Entry 4U1H (X-ray diffraction, 1.59 A resolution); this record covers chains A and C of the 3 polymer chains in the assembly.

Chain A:
Molecule: HLA class I histocompatibility antigen, B-7 alpha chain
From: Homo sapiens
Reference sequence: P01889 (1B07_HUMAN); residues 1-276 here correspond to UniProt positions 25-300 (UniProt number = residue number + 24)
Amino-acid sequence (277 residues; each row starts with the number of its first residue; numbering starts at 0):
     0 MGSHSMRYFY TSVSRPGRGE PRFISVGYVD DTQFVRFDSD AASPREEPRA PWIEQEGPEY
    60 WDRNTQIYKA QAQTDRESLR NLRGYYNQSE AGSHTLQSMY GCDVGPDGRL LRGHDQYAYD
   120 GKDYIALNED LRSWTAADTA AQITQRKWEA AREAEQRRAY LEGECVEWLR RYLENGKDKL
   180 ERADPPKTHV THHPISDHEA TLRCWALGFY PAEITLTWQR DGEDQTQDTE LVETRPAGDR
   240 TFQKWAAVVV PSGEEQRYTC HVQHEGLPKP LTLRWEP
Cystine bridges: Cys-101/Cys-164, Cys-203/Cys-259
Differences from the reference sequence: initiating methionine (0)
UniProt features mapped onto this chain:
  - region: Glu-275, Pro-276 (Connecting peptide)
  - motif: Ser-77 to Gly-83 (Bw6 motif)
  - binding site (a peptide antigen): Asn-63, Tyr-84, Thr-143, Lys-146, Glu-152, Tyr-159, Tyr-171
  - glycosylation: Asn-86 (N-linked (GlcNAc...) asparagine)

Chain C:
Molecule: GAG protein
Reference sequence: Q70A36 (Q70A36_9HIV1); residues 1-9 here correspond to UniProt positions 67-75 (UniProt number = residue number + 66)
Amino-acid sequence (9 residues; row label = number of the first residue in the row):
     1 TPQDLNTML

How chain A and chain C interact:
Contacting residue pairs (39):
  Tyr-7(A) with Thr-1(C), hydrogen bond (side chain-backbone); Pro-2(C)
  Tyr-9(A) with Pro-2(C)
  Tyr-59(A) with Thr-1(C)
  Arg-62(A) with Asp-4(C), salt bridge
  Asn-63(A) with Thr-1(C); Pro-2(C)
  Ile-66(A) with Pro-2(C); Gln-3(C); Asp-4(C)
  Tyr-67(A) with Pro-2(C)
  Gln-70(A) with Asn-6(C)
  Thr-73(A) with Asn-6(C); Thr-7(C); Met-8(C)
  Glu-76(A) with Met-8(C)
  Ser-77(A) with Met-8(C); Leu-9(C), hydrogen bond (side chain-backbone)
  Asn-80(A) with Met-8(C), hydrogen bond; Leu-9(C), hydrogen bond (side chain-backbone)
  Tyr-84(A) with Leu-9(C), hydrogen bond (side chain-backbone)
  Leu-95(A) with Leu-9(C), hydrophobic
  Tyr-99(A) with Pro-2(C); Gln-3(C), hydrogen bond (side chain-backbone)
  Asp-114(A) with Gln-3(C), hydrogen bond
  Tyr-123(A) with Leu-9(C), hydrophobic
  Thr-143(A) with Leu-9(C), hydrogen bond (side chain-backbone)
  Trp-147(A) with Thr-7(C), hydrogen bond; Met-8(C), hydrogen bond (side chain-backbone); Leu-9(C), hydrophobic
  Glu-152(A) with Asn-6(C); Thr-7(C), hydrogen bond
  Arg-156(A) with Gln-3(C); Asn-6(C), hydrogen bond
  Tyr-159(A) with Thr-1(C), hydrogen bond (side chain-backbone); Pro-2(C); Gln-3(C)
  Trp-167(A) with Thr-1(C)
  Tyr-171(A) with Thr-1(C), hydrogen bond (side chain-backbone)
Also at the interface, not in a pair above, chain A (31 interface residues in all): Met-5, Glu-45, Leu-81, Tyr-116, Lys-146, Gln-155, Glu-163
Also at the interface, not in a pair above, chain C (9 interface residues in all): Leu-5
From the paper, about this interface:
  - pairs named by the authors: Tyr-9(A)/Pro-2(C), Trp-147(A)/Thr-7(C), Trp-147(A)/Met-8(C)
  - interface residues, chain C: Pro-2(C), Asn-6(C), Leu-9(C)

In short:
The interface between chain A and chain C involves 31 residues on one side and 9 on the other; the contacts
include 14 hydrogen bonds and 1 salt bridge. Polar pairs include Arg-62(A)/Asp-4(C), Tyr-7(A)/Thr-1(C) and
Ser-77(A)/Leu-9(C). The authors report contacts between Tyr-9(A) and Pro-2(C), Trp-147(A) and Thr-7(C) and
Trp-147(A) and Met-8(C). From the paper: interface residues Pro-2(C), Asn-6(C) and Leu-9(C).
Here chain A is HLA class I histocompatibility antigen, B-7 alpha chain (Homo sapiens) and chain C is GAG
protein. Entry 4U1H (HLA class I micropolymorphisms determine peptide-HLA landscape and dictate differential
HIV-1 escape through identical epitopes) was determined by X-ray diffraction (same publication as 4U1I, 4U1J,
4U1K, 4U1L, 4U1M, 4U1N and 4U1S).
